PDB entry 4LCW | X-ray diffraction, 2.40 A resolution | chains A and H of the 4 polymer chains in the assembly

[Chain A]
Protein: Major histocompatibility complex class I-related gene protein
From: Homo sapiens
Notes: fragment: extracellular domain, residues 23-292
Reference sequence: Q95460 (HMR1_HUMAN); residues 1-270 here correspond to UniProt positions 23-292 (UniProt number = residue number + 22)
Sequence (271 residues; row label = number of the first residue in the row; numbering starts at 0):
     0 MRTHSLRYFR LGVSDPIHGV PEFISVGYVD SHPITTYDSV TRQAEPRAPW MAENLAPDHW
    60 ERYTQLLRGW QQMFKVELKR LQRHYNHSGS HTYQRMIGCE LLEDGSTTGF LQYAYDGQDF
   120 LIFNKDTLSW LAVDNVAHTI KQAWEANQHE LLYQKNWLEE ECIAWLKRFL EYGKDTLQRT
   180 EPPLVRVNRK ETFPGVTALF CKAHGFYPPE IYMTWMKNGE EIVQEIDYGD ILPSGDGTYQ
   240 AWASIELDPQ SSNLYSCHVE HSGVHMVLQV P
Disordered / not traced: 247-252, 270
Differences from the reference sequence: expression tag (0); engineered mutation Ala43 (Lys65 in Q95460), Ser261 (Cys283 in Q95460)
Swiss-Prot annotation at these positions:
  - binding site (5-(2-oxoethylideneamino)-6-(D-ribitylamino)uracil): Arg9, Ser24, Arg94, Tyr152, Gln153
  - binding site (5-(2-oxopropylideneamino)-6-(D-ribitylamino)uracil): Arg9, Ser24, Arg94, Tyr152, Gln153
  - binding site (7-hydroxy-6-methyl-8-(1-D-ribityl)lumazine): Arg9, Ser24, Arg94, Tyr152, Gln153
  - binding site (8-(9H-purin-6-yl)-2-oxa-8-azabicyclo[3.3.1]nona-3,6-diene-4,6-dicarbaldehyde): Arg9, His58, Arg94
  - glycosylation: Asn85 (N-linked (GlcNAc...) asparagine)
Cystine bridges: Cys98-Cys161, Cys200-Cys256
Residues lining bound ligands: 1VY (1-deoxy-1-(7-hydroxy-6-methyl-2,4-dioxo-3,4-dihydropteridin-8(2H)-yl)-D-ribitol): Tyr7, Arg9, Ser24, Thr34, His58, Tyr62, Leu66, Trp69, Arg94, Ile96, Tyr152, Gln153, Trp156, Trp164
What the authors report for this chain:
  - mutagenesis - K43A: unchanged binding to MAIT T cell receptor alpha chain
  - mutagenesis - K43A: increased stability in response to in the absence of any added ligand

[Chain H]
Protein: MAIT T cell receptor beta chain
From: Homo sapiens
Sequence (245 residues; numbered 1 to 245; the number before each row is that of its first residue):
     1 NAGVTQTPKF QVLKTGQSMT LQCAQDMNHN SMYWYRQDPG MGLRLIYYSA SEGTTDKGEV
    61 PNGYNVSRLN KREFSLRLES AAPSQTSVYF CASSVWTGEG SGELFFGEGS RLTVLEDLKN
   121 VFPPEVAVFE PSEAEISHTQ KATLVCLATG FYPDHVELSW WVNGKEVHSG VCTDPQPLKE
   181 QPALNDSRYA LSSRLRVSAT FWQNPRNHFR CQVQFYGLSE NDEWTQDRAK PVTQIVSAEA
   241 WGRAD
Disordered / not traced: 1-2, 243-245
Cystine bridges: Cys23-Cys91, Cys146-Cys211

[Chain A / chain H interface]
Pairs across the interface (22):
  Arg41(A) - Gly53(H)
  Arg61(A) - Tyr48(H)  hydrogen bond
  Arg61(A) - Thr97(H)
  Gln64(A) - Tyr48(H)
  Gln64(A) - Ala50(H)
  Gln64(A) - Thr54(H)  hydrogen bond
  Gln64(A) - Thr55(H)
  Gln64(A) - Asp56(H)
  Leu65(A) - Gly98(H)
  Arg67(A) - Ser51(H)
  Arg67(A) - Thr54(H)  hydrogen bond
  Gly68(A) - Ser51(H)
  Gly68(A) - Trp96(H)
  Trp69(A) - Thr97(H)
  Trp69(A) - Gly98(H)
  Met72(A) - Trp96(H)  hydrophobic
  His148(A) - Ser101(H)
  Glu149(A) - Glu99(H)
  Glu149(A) - Ser101(H)  hydrogen bond (backbone-side chain)
  Tyr152(A) - Gly98(H)
  Tyr152(A) - Glu99(H)
  Tyr152(A) - Gly100(H)
Interface residues without a listed pair, chain A (14 interface residues in all): Glu60, Gln71, Asn146
Interface residues without a listed pair, chain H (14 interface residues in all): Asn30

[In short]
Chain A and chain H each contribute 14 residues to their interface, with 4 hydrogen bonds. Polar contacts
include Arg61(A)-Tyr48(H), Gln64(A)-Thr54(H) and Arg67(A)-Thr54(H). The paper reports that K43A of chain A
increases stability in response to in the absence of any added ligand; K43A of chain A leaves binding to MAIT
T cell receptor alpha chain unchanged.
Here chain A is Major histocompatibility complex class I-related gene protein and chain H is MAIT T cell
receptor beta chain, both from Homo sapiens. Entry 4LCW (The structure of human MAIT TCR in complex with
MR1-K43A-RL-6-Me-7OH) was determined by X-ray diffraction.
